PDB entry 2JG2 | X-ray diffraction, 1.30 A resolution | chain A

Chain A:
Protein: Serine palmitoyltransferase
From: Pseudomonas paucimobilis
Notes: EC 2.3.1.50
Reference sequence: Q93UV0 (Q93UV0_PSEPA); residue numbers follow UniProt; this construct covers 1-420
Amino-acid sequence (422 residues; each row starts with the number of its first residue):
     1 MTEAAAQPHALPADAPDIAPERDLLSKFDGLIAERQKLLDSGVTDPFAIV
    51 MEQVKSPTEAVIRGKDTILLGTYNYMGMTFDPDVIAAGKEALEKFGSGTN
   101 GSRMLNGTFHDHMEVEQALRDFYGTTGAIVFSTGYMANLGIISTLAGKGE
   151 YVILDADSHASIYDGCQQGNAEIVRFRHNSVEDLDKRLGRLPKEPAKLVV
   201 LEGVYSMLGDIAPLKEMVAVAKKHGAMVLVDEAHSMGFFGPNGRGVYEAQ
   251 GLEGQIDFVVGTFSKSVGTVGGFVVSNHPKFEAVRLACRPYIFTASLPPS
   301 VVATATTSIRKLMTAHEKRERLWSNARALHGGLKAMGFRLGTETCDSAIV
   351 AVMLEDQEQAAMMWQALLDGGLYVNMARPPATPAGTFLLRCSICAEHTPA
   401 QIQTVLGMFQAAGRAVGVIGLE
Disordered / not traced: 1-21, 421-422
Glycans and other covalent adducts: pyridoxal phosphate (PLP) linked to Lys-265
Curated features (UniProtKB/Swiss-Prot):
  - binding site (pyridoxal 5'-phosphate): Gly-134, Tyr-135, His-234, Thr-262, Ser-264
  - modified residue: Lys-265 (N6-(pyridoxal phosphate)lysine)

Overview:
Curated annotation (UniProt) lists 5 pyridoxal 5'-phosphate-binding residues.
Chain A is Serine palmitoyltransferase (Pseudomonas paucimobilis); the structure, High resolution structure of
spt with plp internal aldimine, was determined by X-ray diffraction, deposited together with 2JGT.
